9CFL - chains A and C of the 4 polymer chains in the assembly; structure by electron microscopy, 2.30 A resolution.

[Chain A (and C)]
Molecule: Transport permease protein
Source organism: Staphylococcus aureus
Notes: chain C of this document is another copy of the same molecule, construct and numbering; everything in this record applies to it too
UniProt: A0A0H2XIF1 (A0A0H2XIF1_STAA3); residue numbers follow UniProt; this construct covers 1-270
Chain sequence (296 residues; row label = number of the first residue in the row; numbers below 1 keep their minus sign (Met-25 is residue -25)):
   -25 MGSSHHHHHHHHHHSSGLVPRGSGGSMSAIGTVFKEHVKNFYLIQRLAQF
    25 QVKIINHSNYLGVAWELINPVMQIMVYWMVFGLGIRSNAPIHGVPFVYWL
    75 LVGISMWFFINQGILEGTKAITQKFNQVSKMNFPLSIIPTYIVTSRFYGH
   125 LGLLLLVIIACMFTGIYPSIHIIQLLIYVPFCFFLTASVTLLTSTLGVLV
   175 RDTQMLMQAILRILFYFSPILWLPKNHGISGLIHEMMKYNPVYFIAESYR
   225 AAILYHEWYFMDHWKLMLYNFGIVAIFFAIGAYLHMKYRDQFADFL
Disordered / not traced: -25 to 0
Differences from the reference sequence: initiating methionine (-25); expression tag (-24 to 0)
Small-molecule neighbours:
  - Lauryl Maltose Neopentyl Glycol (AV0), molecule 1: Val54, Gly58, Ile59, Tyr190, Phe191, Trp196, Pro198, Asn200, His201, Gly202, Ile207
  - Lauryl Maltose Neopentyl Glycol (AV0), molecule 2: Leu170, Leu173, Val174, Asp176, Leu258, Lys261, Tyr262, Gln265, Asp268, Phe269
What the authors report for this chain:
  - self-association interface (contacts with another copy of this molecule): Tyr51, Phe55, Phe189, Tyr190

[Chain A / chain C interface]
Contacting residue pairs (46):
  Ser32(A) with Arg175(C)
  Asn33(A) with Arg175(C); Asp176(C)
  Tyr34(A) with Val174(C), hydrophobic; Asp176(C), hydrogen bond (backbone-side chain)
  Leu35(A) with Asp176(C), hydrogen bond (backbone-side chain)
  Trp39(A) with Asp176(C), hydrogen bond; Met179(C), hydrophobic; Leu180(C), hydrophobic
  Asn43(A) with Met179(C), hydrogen bond (side chain-backbone); Gln182(C)
  Met46(A) with Leu180(C), hydrophobic; Ala183(C), hydrophobic
  Gln47(A) with Arg186(C)
  Val50(A) with Ala183(C); Arg186(C); Ile187(C), hydrophobic
  Tyr51(A) with Arg186(C), hydrogen bond; Tyr190(C), hydrophobic
  Val54(A) with Tyr190(C), hydrophobic; Trp196(C), hydrophobic
  Phe55(A) with Tyr190(C), hydrophobic
  Val174(A) with Tyr34(C), hydrophobic
  Arg175(A) with Ser32(C); Asn33(C)
  Asp176(A) with Asn33(C); Tyr34(C), hydrogen bond (side chain-backbone); Leu35(C), hydrogen bond (side chain-backbone); Trp39(C), hydrogen bond
  Met179(A) with Trp39(C), hydrophobic; Asn43(C), hydrogen bond (backbone-side chain)
  Leu180(A) with Trp39(C), hydrophobic; Met46(C), hydrophobic
  Gln182(A) with Asn43(C)
  Ala183(A) with Met46(C), hydrophobic; Val50(C)
  Arg186(A) with Gln47(C); Val50(C); Tyr51(C), hydrogen bond; Arg186(C)
  Ile187(A) with Val50(C), hydrophobic
  Tyr190(A) with Tyr51(C), hydrophobic; Val54(C), hydrophobic; Phe55(C), hydrophobic; Tyr190(C), hydrogen bond
  Trp196(A) with Val54(C), hydrophobic
Interface residues without a listed pair, chain A (26 interface residues in all): Ile59, Leu173, Phe189
Interface residues without a listed pair, chain C (26 interface residues in all): Ile59, Leu173, Phe189

[Overview]
Chain A and chain C each contribute 26 residues to their interface, with 11 hydrogen bonds. Among the polar
pairs are Tyr34(A)-Asp176(C), Leu35(A)-Asp176(C) and Trp39(A)-Asp176(C). Bound to chain A: Lauryl Maltose
Neopentyl Glycol. The paper reports a self-association interface involving Tyr51(A), Phe55(A) and Phe189(A)
among others.
Both chains are Transport permease protein (Staphylococcus aureus). Entry 9CFL (Cryo-EM structure of S. aureus
TarGH in complex with ATP-gamma-S) was determined by electron microscopy, deposited together with 9CFP, 9MHD,
9MHU and 9MHZ.
